Entry 6YW6 (electron microscopy, 4.20 A resolution (low resolution: residue-level contacts below are approximate; hydrogen-bond / salt-bridge calls are withheld)); this record covers chains A and B of the 7 polymer chains in the assembly.

[Chain A]
Name: Actin-related protein 3
Source organism: Homo sapiens
UniProtKB: P61158 (ARP3_HUMAN); residues 1-418 here = UniProt positions 1-418
Amino-acid sequence (418 residues; each row starts with the number of its first residue):
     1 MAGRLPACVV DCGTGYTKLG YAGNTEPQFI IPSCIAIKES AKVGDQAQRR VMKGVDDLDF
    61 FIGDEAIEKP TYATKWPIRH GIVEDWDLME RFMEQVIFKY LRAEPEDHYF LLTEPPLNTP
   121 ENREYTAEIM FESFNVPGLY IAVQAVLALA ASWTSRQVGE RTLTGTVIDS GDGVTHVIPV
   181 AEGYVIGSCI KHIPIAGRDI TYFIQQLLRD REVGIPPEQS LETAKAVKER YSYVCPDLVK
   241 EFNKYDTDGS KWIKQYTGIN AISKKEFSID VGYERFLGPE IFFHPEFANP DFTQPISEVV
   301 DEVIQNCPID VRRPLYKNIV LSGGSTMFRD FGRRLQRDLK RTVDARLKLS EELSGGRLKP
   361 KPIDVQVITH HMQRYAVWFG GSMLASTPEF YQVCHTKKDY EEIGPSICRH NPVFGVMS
Not modelled in the structure: 1-2, 40-50, 355-358, 414-418
Ligand contacts: ATP (adenosine-5'-triphosphate): Gly13, Thr14, Gly15, Tyr16, Lys18, Gln144, Asp169, Ser170, Gly171, Asp172, Lys225, Lys228, Glu229, Gly323, Gly324, Ser325, Met327, Phe328, Arg374, Tyr375, Val377
UniProt features mapped onto this chain:
  - modified residue: Ala2 (N-acetylalanine), Lys240 (N6-acetyllysine), Lys244 (N6-acetyllysine), Lys251 (N6-acetyllysine), Lys254 (N6-acetyllysine)

[Chain B]
Name: Actin-related protein 2
Source organism: Homo sapiens
UniProtKB: P61160 (ARP2_HUMAN); numbering as in UniProt (aligned over 1-394)
Amino-acid sequence (394 residues; each row starts with the number of its first residue):
     1 MDSQGRKVVV CDNGTGFVKC GYAGSNFPEH IFPAIVGRPI IRSTTKVGNI EIKDLMVGDE
    61 ASELRSMLEV NYPMENGIVR NWDDMKHLWD YTFGPEKLNI DTRNCKILLT EPPMNPTKNR
   121 EKIVEVMFET YQFSGVYVAI QAVLTLYAQG LLTGVVVDSG DGVTHICPVY EGFSLPHLTR
   181 RLDIAGRDIT RYLIKLLLLR GYAFNHSADF ETVRMIKEKL CYVGYNIEQE QKLALETTVL
   241 VESYTLPDGR IIKVGGERFE APEALFQPHL INVEGVGVAE LLFNTIQAAD IDTRSEFYKH
   301 IVLSGGSTMY PGLPSRLERE LKQLYLERVL KGDVEKLSKF KIRIEDPPRR KHMVFLGGAV
   361 LADIMKDKDN FWMTRQEYQE KGVRVLEKLG VTVR
Not modelled in the structure: 1-8, 36-82, 96-139, 377-394
Sequence notes: conflict Ile35 (Leu in P61160)
Ligand contacts: ATP (adenosine-5'-triphosphate): Thr15, Gly16, Phe17, Ser159, Gly160, Asp161, Gly162, Lys217, Glu218, Gly305, Gly306, Ser307, Met309, Tyr310, Lys351
UniProt features mapped onto this chain:
  - binding site (ATP): Gly160 to Gly162, Arg214 to Glu218, Gly305 to Tyr310
  - modified residue: Met1 (N-acetylmethionine), Lys299 (N6-acetyllysine), Lys322 (N6-acetyllysine)

[Interface between chain A and chain B]
Residue-residue contacts - 11 pairs, chain A then chain B:
  Leu117(A) - Arg250(B)
  Pro120(A) - Gly201(B)
  Pro120(A) - Tyr202(B)
  Arg123(A) - Gly201(B)
  Gly187(A) - Asp248(B)
  Gly187(A) - Arg250(B)
  Ser188(A) - Asp209(B)
  Pro308(A) - Ser207(B)
  Pro308(A) - Ala208(B)
  Arg409(A) - Arg200(B)
  His410(A) - Leu199(B)
Interface residues without a listed pair, chain A (11 interface residues in all): Glu121, Val185, Ile186
Interface residues without a listed pair, chain B (11 interface residues in all): Ala203, Asn205

[Summary]
The chain A/chain B interface involves 11 residues from each chain. Ligands of chain A: ATP. Bound to chain B:
ATP. UniProt lists 14 ATP-binding residues on chain B.
Chain A is Actin-related protein 3 and chain B is Actin-related protein 2, both from Homo sapiens; the
structure, Cryo-EM structure of the ARP2/3 1B5CL isoform complex, was determined by electron microscopy.
